PDB entry 5UWT | X-ray diffraction, 2.34 A resolution | chains C and D of the 4 polymer chains in the assembly

Chain C:
Protein: Exportin-1
Organism: Saccharomyces cerevisiae
UniProtKB: P30822 (XPO1_YEAST); residue numbers follow UniProt; this construct covers 1-376, 414-1058
Amino-acid sequence (1024 residues; row label = number of the first residue in the row; note: 37 numbers in that range are skipped by the numbering (no residue carries them; nothing is unmodelled there); numbers below 1 keep their minus sign (Gly-2 is residue -2)):
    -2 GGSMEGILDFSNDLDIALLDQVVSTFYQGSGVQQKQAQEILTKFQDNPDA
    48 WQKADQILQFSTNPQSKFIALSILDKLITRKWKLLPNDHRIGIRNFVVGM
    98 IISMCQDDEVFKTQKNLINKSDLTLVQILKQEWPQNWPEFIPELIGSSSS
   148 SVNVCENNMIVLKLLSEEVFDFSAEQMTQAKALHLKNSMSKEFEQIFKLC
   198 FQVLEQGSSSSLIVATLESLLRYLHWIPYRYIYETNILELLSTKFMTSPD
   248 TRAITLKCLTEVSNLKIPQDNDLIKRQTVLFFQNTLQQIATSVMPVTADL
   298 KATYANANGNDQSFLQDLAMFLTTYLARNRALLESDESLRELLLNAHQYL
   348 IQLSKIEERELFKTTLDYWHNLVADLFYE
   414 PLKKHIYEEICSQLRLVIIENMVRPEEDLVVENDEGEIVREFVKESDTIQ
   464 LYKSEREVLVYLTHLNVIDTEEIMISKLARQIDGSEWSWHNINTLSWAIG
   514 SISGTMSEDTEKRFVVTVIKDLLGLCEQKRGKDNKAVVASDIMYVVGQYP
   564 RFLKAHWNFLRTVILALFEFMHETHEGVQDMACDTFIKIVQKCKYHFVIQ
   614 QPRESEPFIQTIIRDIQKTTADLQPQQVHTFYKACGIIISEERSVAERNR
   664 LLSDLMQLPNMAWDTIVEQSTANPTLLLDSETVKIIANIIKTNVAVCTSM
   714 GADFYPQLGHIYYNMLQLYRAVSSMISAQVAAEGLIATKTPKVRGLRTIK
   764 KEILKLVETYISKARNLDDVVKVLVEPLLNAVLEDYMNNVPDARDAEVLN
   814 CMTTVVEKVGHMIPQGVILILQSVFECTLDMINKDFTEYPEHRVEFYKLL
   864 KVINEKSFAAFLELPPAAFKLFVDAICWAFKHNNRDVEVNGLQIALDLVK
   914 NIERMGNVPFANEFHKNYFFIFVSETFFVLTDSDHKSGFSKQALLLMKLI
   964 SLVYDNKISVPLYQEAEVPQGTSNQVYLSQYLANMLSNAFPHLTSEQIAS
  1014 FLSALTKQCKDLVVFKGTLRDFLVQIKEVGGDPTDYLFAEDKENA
Disordered / not traced: -2 to -1, 441-456, 1054-1058
Construct notes: expression tag (-2 to 0); conflict Asp441 (Val in P30822), Gly537 (Asp in P30822), Cys539 (Thr in P30822), Glu540 (Val in P30822), Gln541 (Lys in P30822), Ala579 (Lys in P30822), Cys1022 (Tyr in P30822)
What the authors report for this chain:
  - conformationally variable residues (side-chain flip): Glu582

Chain D:
Protein: Hexokinase-2
Organism: Saccharomyces cerevisiae
Amino-acid sequence (23 residues; numbered 0 to 22; the number before each row is that of its first residue; numbering starts at 0):
     0 GGSYDVPKELMQQIENFEKIFTV
Disordered / not traced: 0-4, 22

Interface between chain C and chain D:
Contacting residue pairs - 21 pairs, chain C then chain D:
  Val529(C) with Pro6(D), hydrophobic; Leu9(D), hydrophobic
  Ile532(C) with Leu9(D), hydrophobic
  Lys533(C) with Gln12(D)
  Leu536(C) with Leu9(D), hydrophobic; Phe16(D), hydrophobic
  Cys539(C) with Ile19(D), hydrophobic
  Lys548(C) with Ile19(D)
  Ile555(C) with Phe16(D), hydrophobic
  Met556(C) with Phe16(D), hydrophobic
  His569(C) with Val5(D)
  Phe572(C) with Leu9(D), hydrophobic; Met10(D), hydrophobic; Ile13(D), hydrophobic
  Thr575(C) with Ile13(D); Glu14(D)
  Val576(C) with Ile13(D), hydrophobic
  Glu582(C) with Glu17(D)
  Phe583(C) with Phe16(D); Ile19(D), hydrophobic
  Glu586(C) with Phe20(D)
Interface residues without a listed pair, chain C (22 interface residues in all): Gly537, Lys545, Ala552, Phe565, Asn571, Ala579, Val591
Interface residues without a listed pair, chain D (12 interface residues in all): Glu8

Overview:
The interface between chain C and chain D involves 22 residues on one side and 12 on the other. The paper
reports conformational variability at Glu582(C).
Chain C is Exportin-1 and chain D is Hexokinase-2, both from Saccharomyces cerevisiae; the structure, Crystal
Structure of Hxk2 Peptide in complex with CRM1 K579A mutant-Ran-RanBP1, was determined by X-ray diffraction,
deposited together with 5UWH, 5UWI, 5UWJ, 5UWO, 5UWP, 5UWQ and 4 further entries.
